7EXE - chains A and C of the 3 polymer chains in the assembly; structure by X-ray diffraction, 2.75 A resolution.

# Chain A
Protein: 14-3-3 protein zeta/delta
Organism: Mus musculus
UniProt: P63101 (1433Z_MOUSE); residues 2-245 here = UniProt positions 2-245
Sequence (251 residues; numbered -5 to 245; the number before each row is that of its first residue; numbers below 1 keep their minus sign (Met-5 is residue -5)):
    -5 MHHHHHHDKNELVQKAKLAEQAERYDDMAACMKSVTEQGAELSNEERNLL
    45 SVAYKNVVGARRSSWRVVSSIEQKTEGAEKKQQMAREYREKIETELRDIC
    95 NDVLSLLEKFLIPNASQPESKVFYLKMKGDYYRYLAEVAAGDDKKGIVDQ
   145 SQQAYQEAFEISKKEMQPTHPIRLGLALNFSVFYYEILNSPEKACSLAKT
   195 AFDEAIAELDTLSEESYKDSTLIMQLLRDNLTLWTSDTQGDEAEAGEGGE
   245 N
Not modelled in the structure: -5 to 1, 133-135, 203-205, 231-245
Sequence notes: initiating methionine (-5); expression tag (-4 to 1)
UniProt features mapped onto this chain:
  - site (Interaction with phosphoserine on interacting protein): Arg56, Arg127
  - modified residue: Lys3 (N6-acetyllysine), Ser58 (Phosphoserine), Lys68 (N6-acetyllysine), Ser184 (Phosphoserine), Ser207 (Phosphoserine), Ser210 (Phosphoserine), Thr232 (Phosphothreonine)

# Chain C
Protein: Disintegrin and metalloproteinase domain-containing protein 22
UniProt: Q9R1V6 (ADA22_MOUSE); residues 827-857 here = UniProt positions 827-857
Sequence (31 residues; numbered 827 to 857; the number before each row is that of its first residue):
   827 RPRSNSWQGNMGGNKKKIRGKRFRPRSNSTE
Not modelled in the structure: 827, 834-850, 857
Modified positions: Ser832 (phosphoserine; SEP); Ser855 (phosphoserine; SEP)
UniProt features mapped onto this chain:
  - modified residue (Phosphoserine): Ser832, Ser855

# How chain A and chain C interact
Pairs across the interface (25):
  Lys49(A) with Thr856(C), hydrogen bond (side chain-backbone)
  Arg56(A) with Arg852(C); Ser855(C)
  Arg60(A) with Arg852(C)
  Lys120(A) with Thr856(C)
  Arg127(A) with Ser855(C)
  Tyr128(A) with Ser855(C)
  Glu131(A) with Arg852(C), salt bridge
  Gly169(A) with Thr856(C)
  Leu172(A) with Asn854(C); Ser855(C); Thr856(C)
  Asn173(A) with Ser855(C); Thr856(C), hydrogen bond
  Val176(A) with Asn854(C)
  Glu180(A) with Arg852(C), salt bridge; Ser853(C)
  Leu220(A) with Asn854(C); Ser855(C)
  Asn224(A) with Ser853(C); Asn854(C), hydrogen bond
  Leu227(A) with Pro851(C); Arg852(C); Ser853(C)
  Trp228(A) with Ser853(C), hydrogen bond
Other interface residues (no listed pair), chain A (20 interface residues in all): Asp124, Tyr179, Ile217, Asp223

# Summary
Chain A and chain C form an interface of 20 and 6 residues respectively, with 4 hydrogen bonds and 2 salt
bridges. Polar contacts include Glu131(A)-Arg852(C), Glu180(A)-Arg852(C) and Lys49(A)-Thr856(C).
Chain A is 14-3-3 protein zeta/delta (Mus musculus) and chain C is Disintegrin and metalloproteinase
domain-containing protein 22; the structure, Crystal structure of mouse 14-3-3zeta in complex with doubly
phosphorylated ADAM22 peptide, was determined by X-ray diffraction.
